5KCF - chains A and B of the 4 polymer chains in the assembly; structure by X-ray diffraction, 2.07 A resolution.

== Chain A (and B) ==
Molecule: Estrogen receptor
From: Homo sapiens
Notes: fragment: ligand-binding domain; chain B of this document is another copy of the same molecule, construct and numbering; everything in this record applies to it too
UniProtKB: P03372 (ESR1_HUMAN), isoform P03372-3; residues 298-554 here correspond to UniProt positions 125-381 (UniProt number = residue number - 173)
Sequence (257 residues; numbered 298 to 554; the number before each row is that of its first residue):
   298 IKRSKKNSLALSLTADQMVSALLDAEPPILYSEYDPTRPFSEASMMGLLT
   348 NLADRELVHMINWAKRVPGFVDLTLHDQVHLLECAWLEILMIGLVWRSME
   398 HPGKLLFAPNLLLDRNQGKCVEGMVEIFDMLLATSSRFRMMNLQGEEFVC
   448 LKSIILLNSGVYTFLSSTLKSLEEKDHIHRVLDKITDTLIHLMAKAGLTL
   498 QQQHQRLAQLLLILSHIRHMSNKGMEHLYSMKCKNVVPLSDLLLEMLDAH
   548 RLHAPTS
Unresolved in the structure: 298-302, 461-471, 550-554 (chain B: 298-304, 415-420, 462-465, 528-534, 549-554)
Sequence notes: engineered mutation Ser-537 (Tyr364 in P03372)
Ligand contacts: OB5 ((1R,2S,4R)-N-ethyl-5,6-bis(4-hydroxyphenyl)-N-(4-methoxyphenyl)-7-oxabicyclo[2.2.1]hept-5-ene-2-sulfonamide): Met-343, Leu-346, Thr-347, Leu-349, Ala-350, Glu-353, Leu-387, Met-388, Leu-391, Arg-394, Phe-404, Val-418, Met-421, Ile-424, Phe-425, Leu-428, Gly-521, Leu-525, Leu-540
What the authors report for this chain:
  - binding site for the ligand OB4: Thr-347, Leu-525
  - mutagenesis - Y537S: increased stability (citing earlier work)

== How chain A and chain B interact ==
Residue-residue contacts - 54 pairs, chain A then chain B:
  Met-427(A) / Thr-460(B)
  Ala-430(A) / Tyr-459(B)
  Arg-434(A) / Tyr-459(B)  hydrogen bond
  Arg-434(A) / His-476(B)
  Ile-451(A) / Leu-509(B)  hydrophobic
  Asn-455(A) / Leu-509(B)
  Tyr-459(A) / Ala-430(B)
  Tyr-459(A) / Arg-434(B)
  Tyr-459(A) / Ile-510(B)
  Tyr-459(A) / His-513(B)
  His-476(A) / Arg-434(B)
  Asp-480(A) / Gln-502(B)
  Asp-480(A) / Gln-506(B)  hydrogen bond
  Thr-483(A) / His-501(B)
  Thr-483(A) / Ala-505(B)
  Asp-484(A) / Gln-498(B)  hydrogen bond
  Asp-484(A) / Gln-502(B)  hydrogen bond
  Ile-487(A) / His-501(B)
  Leu-497(A) / Leu-497(B)  hydrophobic
  Gln-498(A) / Asp-484(B)  hydrogen bond
  His-501(A) / Thr-483(B)
  His-501(A) / Asp-484(B)  salt bridge
  His-501(A) / Ile-487(B)
  His-501(A) / His-501(B)
  His-501(A) / Leu-504(B)
  Gln-502(A) / Asp-480(B)
  Gln-502(A) / Asp-484(B)  hydrogen bond
  Leu-504(A) / His-501(B)
  Ala-505(A) / Thr-483(B)
  Ala-505(A) / Leu-508(B)  hydrophobic
  Gln-506(A) / Asp-480(B)  hydrogen bond
  Leu-508(A) / Ala-505(B)  hydrophobic
  Leu-509(A) / Ile-451(B)  hydrophobic
  Leu-509(A) / Asn-455(B)
  Leu-509(A) / Leu-511(B)  hydrophobic
  Ile-510(A) / Tyr-459(B)
  Leu-511(A) / Ser-512(B)  hydrogen bond (backbone-side chain)
  Ser-512(A) / Leu-511(B)
  Ser-512(A) / Ser-512(B)  hydrogen bond (backbone-side chain)
  Ser-512(A) / Arg-515(B)  hydrogen bond
  His-513(A) / Asn-455(B)  hydrogen bond
  His-513(A) / Ser-456(B)
  His-513(A) / Tyr-459(B)
  His-513(A) / Arg-515(B)  hydrogen bond
  Arg-515(A) / Ser-512(B)
  Arg-515(A) / His-516(B)
  His-516(A) / Arg-515(B)
  His-516(A) / Asn-519(B)  hydrogen bond
  Asn-519(A) / His-516(B)  hydrogen bond
  Asn-519(A) / Asn-519(B)  hydrogen bond
  Lys-520(A) / His-547(B)
  Glu-523(A) / Glu-523(B)
  His-547(A) / Lys-520(B)
  Leu-549(A) / His-524(B)
Also at the interface, not in a pair above, chain A (33 interface residues in all): Leu-479, Gln-500
Also at the interface, not in a pair above, chain B (35 interface residues in all): Gly-457, Val-458, Leu-479

== In short ==
The interface between chain A and chain B involves 33 residues on one side and 35 on the other, with 15
hydrogen bonds and 1 salt bridge. Among the polar pairs are His-501(A)/Asp-484(B), Arg-434(A)/Tyr-459(B) and
Asp-480(A)/Gln-506(B). From the paper: a binding site for the ligand OB4 at Thr-347(A) and Leu-525(A); Y537S
of chain A increases stability.
Both chains are Estrogen receptor (Homo sapiens). Entry 5KCF (Crystal Structure of the ER-alpha Ligand-binding
Domain (Y537S) in Complex with an N-ethyl, 4-methoxybenzyl OBHS-N derivative) was determined by X-ray
diffraction, deposited together with 5KCC, 5KCD, 5KCE, 5KCT, 5KCU, 5KCW and 5KD9.
